Entry 8DOK (electron microscopy, 3.20 A resolution); this record covers chains J and L of the 18 polymer chains in the assembly.

== Chain J ==
Molecule: CRF-1_AE T/F100 HIV-1 gp41
Source organism: Human immunodeficiency virus 1
UniProtKB: A0A6C0ZY47 (A0A6C0ZY47_9HIV1); residues 512-664 here correspond to UniProt positions 513-665 (UniProt number = residue number + 1)
Chain sequence (155 residues; numbered 512 to 666; the number before each row is that of its first residue):
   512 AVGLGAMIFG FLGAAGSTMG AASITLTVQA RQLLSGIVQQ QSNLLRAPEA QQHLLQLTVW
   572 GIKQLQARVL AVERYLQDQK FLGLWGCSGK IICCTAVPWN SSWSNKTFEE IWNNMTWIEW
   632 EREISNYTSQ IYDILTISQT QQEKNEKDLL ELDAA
Unresolved in the structure: 512-521, 547-567, 663-666
Disulfides: Cys598-Cys604
Covalent attachments: N-acetylglucosamine (NAG) linked to Asn611, Asn616, Asn625; glycan linked to Asn637
Differences from the reference sequence: conflict Pro559 (Ile560 in A0A6C0ZY47), Cys605 (Thr606 in A0A6C0ZY47); expression tag (665-666)

== Chain L ==
Molecule: Light chain of 8ANC195
Source organism: Homo sapiens
Chain sequence (215 residues; numbered 1 to 214 plus 1 insertion-coded residue; the number before each row is that of its first residue):
     1 DIQMTQSPST LSASTGDTVR ISCRASQSIT
   30A G
    31 NWVAWYQQRP GKAPRLLIYR GAALLGGVPS RFRGSAAGTD FTLTIGNLQA EDFGTFYCQQ
    91 YDTYPGTFGQ GTKVEVKRTV AAPSVFIFPP SDEQLKSGTA SVVCLLNNFY PREAKVQWKV
   151 DNALQSGNSQ ESVTEQDSKD STYSLSSTLT LSKADYEKHK VYACEVTHQG LSSPVTKSFN
   211 RGEC
Unresolved in the structure: 108-214
Disulfides: Cys23-Cys88

== Chain J / chain L interface ==
Residue-residue contacts (15; chain J residue first):
  Ser612(J) - Thr30(L)
  Ser613(J) - Thr30(L)
  Trp614(J) - Thr30(L)
  Ser615(J) - Thr30(L)
  Asn616(J) - Ser28(L)
  Asn616(J) - Thr30(L)
  Arg633(J) - Arg50(L)  hydrogen bond (backbone-side chain)
  Glu634(J) - Gly30A(L)
  Glu634(J) - Trp32(L)  hydrogen bond
  Glu634(J) - Arg50(L)
  Glu634(J) - Asp92(L)
  Asn637(J) - Asn31(L)
  Asn637(J) - Arg50(L)  hydrogen bond
  Tyr638(J) - Thr30(L)  hydrogen bond (side chain-backbone)
  Tyr638(J) - Asn31(L)
Other interface residues (no listed pair), chain J (10 interface residues in all): Ser636

== Summary ==
Chain J and chain L form an interface of 10 and 7 residues respectively; the contacts include 4 hydrogen
bonds. Polar pairs include Arg633(J)-Arg50(L), Glu634(J)-Trp32(L) and Asn637(J)-Arg50(L). Covalently linked
N-acetylglucosamine: at Asn611(J), Asn616(J) and Asn625(J).
Chain J is CRF-1_AE T/F100 HIV-1 gp41 (Human immunodeficiency virus 1) and chain L is Light chain of 8ANC195
(Homo sapiens); the structure, Cryo-EM structure of T/F100 SOSIP.664 HIV-1 Env trimer in complex with 8ANC195
and 10-1074, was determined by electron microscopy, deposited together with 8G6U and 8CZZ.
